4Y9G - chains A and B; structure by X-ray diffraction, 1.89 A resolution.

Chain A (and B):
Molecule: Transthyretin
Organism: Homo sapiens
Notes: chain B of this document is another copy of the same molecule, construct and numbering; everything in this record applies to it too
Reference sequence: P02766 (TTHY_HUMAN); residues -19 to 127 here correspond to UniProt positions 1-147 (UniProt number = residue number + 20)
Chain sequence (159 residues; row label = number of the first residue in the row; numbers below 1 keep their minus sign (Met-31 is residue -31)):
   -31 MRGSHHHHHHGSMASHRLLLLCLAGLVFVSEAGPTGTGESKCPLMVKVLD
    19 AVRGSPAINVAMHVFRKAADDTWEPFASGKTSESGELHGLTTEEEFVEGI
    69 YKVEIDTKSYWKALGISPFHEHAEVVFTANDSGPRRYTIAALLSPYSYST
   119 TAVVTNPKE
Disordered / not traced: -31 to 9, 126-127 (chain B: -31 to 9, 125-127)
Differences from the reference sequence: expression tag (-31 to -20); engineered mutation Met30 (Val50 in P02766)
Swiss-Prot annotation at these positions:
  - binding site (L-thyroxine): Lys15, Glu54, Ser117
  - modified residue: Cys10 (Sulfocysteine), Glu42 (4-carboxyglutamate), Ser52 (Phosphoserine)
  - glycosylation: Asn98 (N-linked (GlcNAc...) asparagine)
Residues lining bound ligands: 3-isomangostin (MKU; 5,9-dihydroxy-8-methoxy-2,2-dimethyl-7-(3-methylbut-2-en-1-yl)-3,4-dihydro-2H,6H-pyrano[3,2-b]xanthen-6-one): Met13, Lys15, Leu17, Thr106, Ala108, Ala109, Leu110, Ser117, Thr118, Thr119, Val121
From the paper describing this entry:
  - binding site for 3-isomangostin: Val121

Interface between chain A and chain B:
Pairs across the interface (42; chain A residue first):
  Phe87(A) - Val93(B)  hydrophobic
  Phe87(A) - Phe95(B)  hydrophobic
  Phe87(A) - Thr96(B)
  Phe87(A) - Tyr105(B)  hydrophobic
  Phe87(A) - Ile107(B)  hydrophobic
  Phe87(A) - Ala120(B)  hydrophobic
  His88(A) - Val93(B)
  His88(A) - Val94(B)
  His88(A) - Thr118(B)
  Glu89(A) - Val94(B)  hydrogen bond (backbone-backbone)
  Glu89(A) - Thr96(B)  hydrogen bond
  His90(A) - Val94(B)
  Glu92(A) - Glu92(B)
  Glu92(A) - Tyr116(B)  hydrogen bond (backbone-side chain)
  Val93(A) - Phe87(B)  hydrophobic
  Val93(A) - His88(B)
  Val94(A) - His88(B)
  Val94(A) - Glu89(B)  hydrogen bond (backbone-backbone)
  Val94(A) - His90(B)
  Phe95(A) - Phe87(B)  hydrophobic
  Phe95(A) - Glu89(B)
  Thr96(A) - Glu89(B)  hydrogen bond
  Tyr105(A) - Phe87(B)  hydrophobic
  Ile107(A) - Phe87(B)  hydrophobic
  Tyr114(A) - Thr119(B)
  Tyr114(A) - Ala120(B)  hydrogen bond (backbone-backbone)
  Ser115(A) - Thr118(B)  hydrogen bond (side chain-backbone)
  Ser115(A) - Thr119(B)  hydrogen bond
  Tyr116(A) - Glu92(B)  hydrogen bond (side chain-backbone)
  Tyr116(A) - Ser117(B)
  Tyr116(A) - Thr118(B)  hydrogen bond (backbone-backbone)
  Ser117(A) - Tyr116(B)
  Ser117(A) - Ser117(B)
  Thr118(A) - His88(B)
  Thr118(A) - Ser115(B)  hydrogen bond (backbone-side chain)
  Thr118(A) - Tyr116(B)  hydrogen bond (backbone-backbone)
  Thr119(A) - Tyr114(B)
  Thr119(A) - Ser115(B)  hydrogen bond
  Ala120(A) - Phe87(B)  hydrophobic
  Ala120(A) - Tyr114(B)  hydrogen bond (backbone-backbone)
  Val122(A) - Phe87(B)  hydrophobic
  Val122(A) - Tyr114(B)  hydrophobic
Other interface residues (no listed pair), chain A (21 interface residues in all): Ile68, Lys76
Other interface residues (no listed pair), chain B (21 interface residues in all): Ile68, Lys76, Val122

In short:
Chain A and chain B each contribute 21 residues to their interface, with 14 hydrogen bonds. Polar contacts
include Glu89(A)-Thr96(B), Glu92(A)-Tyr116(B) and Ser115(A)-Thr118(B). Ligands of chain A: 3-isomangostin.
UniProt lists 3 L-thyroxine-binding residues on chain A. The paper reports a binding site for 3-isomangostin
at Val121(A).
Both chains are Transthyretin (Homo sapiens). Entry 4Y9G (Crystal structure of V30M mutated transthyretin in
complex with 3-isomangostin) was determined by X-ray diffraction, deposited together with 4Y9B, 4Y9C, 4Y9E and
4Y9F.
